PDB entry 1KCR | X-ray diffraction, 2.90 A resolution | chains H and P of the 3 polymer chains in the assembly

[Chain H]
Molecule: PC283 immunoglobulin
Organism: Mus musculus
Notes: fragment: heavy chain
UniProt: P01869 (IGH1M_MOUSE); residues 117-218 here correspond to UniProt positions 1-102 (UniProt number = residue number - 116)
Sequence (218 residues; row label = number of the first residue in the row):
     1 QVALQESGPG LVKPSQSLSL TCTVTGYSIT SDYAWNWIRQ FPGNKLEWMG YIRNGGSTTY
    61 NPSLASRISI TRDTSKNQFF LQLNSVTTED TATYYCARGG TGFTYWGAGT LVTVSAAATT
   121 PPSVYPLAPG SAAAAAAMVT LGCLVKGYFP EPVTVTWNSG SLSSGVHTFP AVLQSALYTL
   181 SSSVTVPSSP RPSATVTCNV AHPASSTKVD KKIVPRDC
Disulfides: Cys22-Cys96, Cys143-Cys198
Swiss-Prot annotation at these positions:
  - region: Val214 to Cys218 (Hinge)

[Chain P]
Molecule: PS1 peptide
Sequence (15 residues; row label = number of the first residue in the row):
     1 HQLDPAFGAN STNPD

[How chain H and chain P interact]
Residue-residue contacts - 14 pairs, chain H then chain P:
  Ala34(H) - Phe7(P)  hydrophobic
  Asn36(H) - Phe7(P)
  Tyr51(H) - Ala6(P)  hydrogen bond (side chain-backbone)
  Tyr51(H) - Phe7(P)  hydrogen bond (side chain-backbone)
  Arg53(H) - Phe7(P)
  Arg53(H) - Gly8(P)
  Gly99(H) - Phe7(P)
  Gly100(H) - Leu3(P)
  Gly100(H) - Asp4(P)
  Gly100(H) - Phe7(P)
  Thr101(H) - Gln2(P)
  Thr101(H) - Leu3(P)
  Gly102(H) - Leu3(P)
  Phe103(H) - Phe7(P)  hydrophobic

[Overview]
9 residues of chain H face 6 of chain P across their interface, with 2 hydrogen bonds. Among the polar pairs
are Tyr51(H)-Ala6(P) and Tyr51(H)-Phe7(P).
Here chain H is PC283 immunoglobulin (Mus musculus) and chain P is PS1 peptide. Entry 1KCR (Crystal structure
of antibody PC283 in complex with PS1 peptide) was determined by X-ray diffraction.
